1RUN - chains C and A of the 6 polymer chains in the assembly; structure by X-ray diffraction, 2.70 A resolution.

== Chain C ==
Molecule: 14-nt DNA strand
Sequence (14 nucleotides; numbered -5 to 9; 1 number in that range is skipped by the numbering (no residue carries it; nothing is unmodelled there); the number before each row is that of its first residue; numbers below 1 keep their minus sign (DG-5 is residue -5)):
    -5 GCGAA
     1 AAATGTGAT

== Chain A ==
Molecule: Protein (catabolite gene activator protein (cap))
Organism: Escherichia coli
UniProt: P0ACJ8 (CRP_ECOLI); residues 1-209 here correspond to UniProt positions 2-210 (UniProt number = residue number + 1)
Sequence (209 residues; numbered 1 to 209; the number before each row is that of its first residue):
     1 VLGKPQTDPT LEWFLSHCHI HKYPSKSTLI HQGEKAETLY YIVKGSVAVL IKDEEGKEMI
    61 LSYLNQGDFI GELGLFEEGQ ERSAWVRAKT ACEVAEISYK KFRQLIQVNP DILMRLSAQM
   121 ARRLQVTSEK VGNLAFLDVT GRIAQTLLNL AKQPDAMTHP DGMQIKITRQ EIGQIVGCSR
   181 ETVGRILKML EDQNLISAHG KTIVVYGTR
Unresolved in the structure: 1-8
Ligand contacts: adenosine-3',5'-cyclic-monophosphate (CMP): Ile30, Val49, Leu61, Ser62, Phe69, Ile70, Gly71, Glu72, Leu73, Gly74, Arg82, Ser83, Ala84, Val86, Arg123, Thr127

== Chain C / chain A interface ==
Contacting residue pairs (13; chain C residue first):
  DA3(C) - Thr168(A)  hydrogen bond to the phosphate
  DA3(C) - Gln170(A)  hydrogen bond to the phosphate
  DT4(C) - Thr168(A)  hydrogen bond to the phosphate
  DT4(C) - Arg169(A)  hydrogen bond to the phosphate
  DT4(C) - Gln170(A)  hydrogen bond to the phosphate
  DT4(C) - Arg180(A)  base contact
  DG5(C) - Arg169(A)  salt bridge to the phosphate
  DG5(C) - Arg180(A)  hydrogen bond to the base
  DG5(C) - Gly184(A)  phosphate contact
  DT6(C) - Glu181(A)  base contact
  DT6(C) - Arg185(A)  base contact
  DG7(C) - Arg185(A)  hydrogen bond to the base
  DA8(C) - Arg185(A)  base contact

== Overview ==
6 residues of chain C and 7 residues of chain A are in contact, with 7 hydrogen bonds and 1 salt bridge. Among
the polar pairs are DG5(C)-Arg180(A), DG7(C)-Arg185(A) and DA3(C)-Thr168(A). Ligands of chain A:
adenosine-3',5'-cyclic-monophosphate.
Here chain C is a 14-nt DNA strand and chain A is Protein (catabolite gene activator protein (cap))
(Escherichia coli). Entry 1RUN (Catabolite gene activator protein (cap)/DNA complex +
adenosine-3',5'-cyclic-monophosphate) was determined by X-ray diffraction together with 1RUO from the same
study.
